Entry 6I89 (X-ray diffraction, 2.00 A resolution); this record covers chain A.

# Chain A
Molecule: ArdC protein
Organism: Escherichia coli
UniProt: Q6I6B2 (Q6I6B2_ECOLX); residues 1-297 here correspond to UniProt positions 22-318 (UniProt number = residue number + 21)
Sequence (297 residues; each row starts with the number of its first residue):
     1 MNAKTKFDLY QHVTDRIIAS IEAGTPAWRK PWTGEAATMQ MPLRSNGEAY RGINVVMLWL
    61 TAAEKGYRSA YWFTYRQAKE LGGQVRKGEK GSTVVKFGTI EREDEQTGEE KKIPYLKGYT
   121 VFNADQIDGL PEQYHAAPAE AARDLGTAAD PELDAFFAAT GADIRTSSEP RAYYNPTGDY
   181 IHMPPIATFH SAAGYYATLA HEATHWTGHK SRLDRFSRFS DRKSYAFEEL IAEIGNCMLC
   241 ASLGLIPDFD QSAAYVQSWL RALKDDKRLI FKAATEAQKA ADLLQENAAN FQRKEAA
Not modelled in the structure: 1-6, 33-39, 136-141, 294-297
What the authors report for this chain:
  - catalytic residues: Glu202, Tyr255 (proposed by the authors, not directly observed)

# In short
From the paper: catalytic residues Glu202 and Tyr255.
Chain A is ArdC protein (Escherichia coli); the structure, Crystal structure of Antirestriction ArdC protein
from R388 plasmid. Metal-free structure, was determined by X-ray diffraction (same publication as 6SNA).
